PDB entry 7AFN | electron microscopy, 3.86 A resolution | chains 1 and S of the 9 polymer chains in the assembly

Chain 1:
Molecule: 16SrRNA (head domain of the 30S ribosome)
Source organism: Escherichia coli
Sequence (1541 nucleotides; row label = number of the first residue in the row):
     1 AAAUUGAAGA GUUUGAUCAU GGCUCAGAUU GAACGCUGGC GGCAGGCCUA ACACAUGCAA
    61 GUCGAACGGU AACAGGAAGA AGCUUGCUUC UUUGCUGACG AGUGGCGGAC GGGUGAGUAA
   121 UGUCUGGGAA ACUGCCUGAU GGAGGGGGAU AACUACUGGA AACGGUAGCU AAUACCGCAU
   181 AACGUCGCAA GACCAAAGAG GGGGACCUUC GGGCCUCUUG CCAUCGGAUG UGCCCAGAUG
   241 GGAUUAGCUA GUAGGUGGGG UAACGGCUCA CCUAGGCGAC GAUCCCUAGC UGGUCUGAGA
   301 GGAUGACCAG CCACACUGGA ACUGAGACAC GGUCCAGACU CCUACGGGAG GCAGCAGUGG
   361 GGAAUAUUGC ACAAUGGGCG CAAGCCUGAU GCAGCCAUGC CGCGUGUAUG AAGAAGGCCU
   421 UCGGGUUGUA AAGUACUUUC AGCGGGGAGG AAGGGAGUAA AGUUAAUACC UUUGCUCAUU
   481 GACGUUACCC GCAGAAGAAG CACCGGCUAA CUCCGUGCCA GCAGCCXCGG UAAUACGGAG
   541 GGUGCAAGCG UUAAUCGGAA UUACUGGGCG UAAAGCGCAC GCAGGCGGUU UGUUAAGUCA
   601 GAUGUGAAAU CCCCGGGCUC AACCUGGGAA CUGCAUCUGA UACUGGCAAG CUUGAGUCUC
   661 GUAGAGGGGG GUAGAAUUCC AGGUGUAGCG GUGAAAUGCG UAGAGAUCUG GAGGAAUACC
   721 GGUGGCGAAG GCGGCCCCCU GGACGAAGAC UGACGCUCAG GUGCGAAAGC GUGGGGAGCA
   781 AACAGGAUUA GAUACCCUGG UAGUCCACGC CGUAAACGAU GUCGACUUGG AGGUUGUGCC
   841 CUUGAGGCGU GGCUUCCGGA GCUAACGCGU UAAGUCGACC GCCUGGGGAG UACGGCCGCA
   901 AGGUUAAAAC UCAAAUGAAU UGACGGGGGC CCGCACAAGC GGUGGAGCAU GUGGUUUAAU
   961 UCGAUGXAAC GCGAAGAACC UUACCUGGUC UUGACAUCCA CGGAAGUUUU CAGAGAUGAG
  1021 AAUGUGCCUU CGGGAACCGU GAGACAGGUG CUGCAUGGCU GUCGUCAGCU CGUGUUGUGA
  1081 AAUGUUGGGU UAAGUCCCGC AACGAGCGCA ACCCUUAUCC UUUGUUGCCA GCGGUCCGGC
  1141 CGGGAACUCA AAGGAGACUG CCAGUGAUAA ACUGGAGGAA GGUGGGGAUG ACGUCAAGUC
  1201 AUCAUGGCCC UUACGACCAG GGCUACACAC GUGCUACAAU GGCGCAUACA AAGAGAAGCG
  1261 ACCUCGCGAG AGCAAGCGGA CCUCAUAAAG UGCGUCGUAG UCCGGAUUGG AGUCUGCAAC
  1321 UCGACUCCAU GAAGUCGGAA UCGCUAGUAA UCGUGGAUCA GAAUGCCACG GUGAAUACGU
  1381 UCCCGGCCUU GUACACACCG CCCGUXACAC CAUGGGAGUG GGUUGCAAAA GAAGUAGGUA
  1441 GCUUAACCUU CGGGAGGGCG CUUACCACUU UGUGAUUCAU GACUGGGGUG AAGUCGUAAC
  1501 AAGGUAACCG UAGGGGAACC UGCGGUUGGA UCACCUCCUU A
Unresolved in the structure: 1-930, 1387-1541
Modified residues: PSU (pseudouridine-5'-monophosphate) at position 516, G7M (N7-methyl-guanosine-5'-monophosphate) at position 527, 2MG (2N-methylguanosine-5'-monophosphate) at position 966, 5MC (5-methylcytidine-5'-monophosphate) at position 967, 2MG (2N-methylguanosine-5'-monophosphate) at position 1207, 4OC (4n,o2'-methylcytidine-5'-monophosphate) at position 1401, 5MC (5-methylcytidine-5'-monophosphate) at position 1406, UR3 (3-methyluridine-5'-monophoshate) at position 1497, 2MG (2N-methylguanosine-5'-monophosphate) at position 1515, MA6 (6N-dimethyladenosine-5'-monophoshate) at position 1517, MA6 (6N-dimethyladenosine-5'-monophoshate) at position 1518

Chain S:
Name: 30S ribosomal protein S19
Source organism: Escherichia coli
UniProtKB: C3SQW2 (C3SQW2_ECOLX); numbering as in UniProt (aligned over 1-92)
Sequence (92 residues; each row starts with the number of its first residue):
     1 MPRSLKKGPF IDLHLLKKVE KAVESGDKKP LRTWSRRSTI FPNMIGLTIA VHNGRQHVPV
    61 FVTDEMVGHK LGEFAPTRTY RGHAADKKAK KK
Unresolved in the structure: 1, 84-92

Chain 1 / chain S interface:
Contacting residue pairs - 59 pairs, chain 1 then chain S:
  U955(1) with His83(S), hydrogen bond to the sugar
  U957(1) with Thr79(S), sugar contact
  A958(1) with Asn53(S), hydrogen bond to the base; Gly54(S), base contact; Arg55(S), salt bridge to the phosphate
  A959(1) with Thr77(S), hydrogen bond to the base
  U960(1) with Arg78(S), base contact
  U986(1) with Gly54(S), base contact; Arg55(S), hydrogen bond to the sugar
  A1014(1) with His14(S), sugar contact; Lys18(S), sugar contact; Trp34(S), stacking on the base
  A1219(1) with Trp34(S), sugar contact
  G1220(1) with Trp34(S), sugar contact; Arg36(S), phosphate contact; His52(S), hydrogen bond to the sugar; Gly54(S), hydrogen bond to the base
  G1221(1) with Arg36(S), salt bridge to the phosphate; Asn53(S), sugar contact; Gly54(S), sugar contact; Thr77(S), hydrogen bond to the phosphate
  G1222(1) with Thr77(S), hydrogen bond to the phosphate; Arg78(S), salt bridge to the phosphate
  C1223(1) with Arg78(S), salt bridge to the phosphate
  U1224(1) with Arg78(S), hydrogen bond to the sugar
  A1225(1) with Arg78(S), sugar contact
  C1226(1) with Tyr80(S), hydrogen bond to the phosphate; His83(S), base contact
  A1227(1) with Tyr80(S), hydrogen bond to the phosphate; His83(S), stacking on the base
  G1312(1) with Pro2(S), base contact; Leu5(S), sugar contact
  U1313(1) with Pro2(S), base contact; Arg3(S), phosphate contact; Ser4(S), phosphate contact; Leu5(S), hydrogen bond to the phosphate
  C1314(1) with Pro2(S), hydrogen bond to the base; Arg3(S), base contact; Ser4(S), hydrogen bond to the phosphate; Lys6(S), salt bridge to the phosphate
  C1317(1) with Phe10(S), base contact; Arg37(S), hydrogen bond to the base
  A1318(1) with Arg3(S), salt bridge to the phosphate; Lys7(S), salt bridge to the phosphate; Phe10(S), phosphate contact; Arg37(S), hydrogen bond to the base
  A1319(1) with Pro2(S), hydrogen bond to the sugar; Arg3(S), salt bridge to the phosphate; Phe10(S), phosphate contact; Lys70(S), salt bridge to the phosphate
  C1320(1) with Arg36(S), hydrogen bond to the base; Arg37(S), base contact; Lys70(S), sugar contact; Gly72(S), base contact; Glu73(S), hydrogen bond to the base
  U1321(1) with Arg36(S), hydrogen bond to the base; Thr77(S), sugar contact
  C1322(1) with Arg78(S), salt bridge to the phosphate
  G1323(1) with Pro2(S), base contact
Also at the interface, not in a pair above, chain 1 (32 interface residues in all): G954, U956, G1015, U1315, G1316, A1324
Also at the interface, not in a pair above, chain S (25 interface residues in all): Arg81

Summary:
32 residues of chain 1 face 25 of chain S across their interface; the contacts include 20 hydrogen bonds, 10
salt bridges and 2 aromatic stacking contacts. Among the polar pairs are A958(1)-Asn53(S), A959(1)-Thr77(S)
and G1220(1)-Gly54(S).
Chain 1 is 16SrRNA (head domain of the 30S ribosome) and chain S is 30S ribosomal protein S19, both from
Escherichia coli; the structure, Bacterial 30S ribosomal subunit assembly complex state B (head domain), was
determined by electron microscopy (same publication as 7AF3, 7AF5, 7AF8, 7AFA, 7AFD, 7AFH and 17 further
entries).
